PDB entry 6XYW | electron microscopy, 3.86 A resolution | chains As and 1 of the 89 polymer chains in the assembly

[Chain As]
Name: AT1G52370 protein
Source organism: Arabidopsis thaliana
Reference sequence: Q56W16 (Q56W16_ARATH); residue numbers follow UniProt; this construct covers 1-269
Chain sequence (269 residues; each row starts with the number of its first residue):
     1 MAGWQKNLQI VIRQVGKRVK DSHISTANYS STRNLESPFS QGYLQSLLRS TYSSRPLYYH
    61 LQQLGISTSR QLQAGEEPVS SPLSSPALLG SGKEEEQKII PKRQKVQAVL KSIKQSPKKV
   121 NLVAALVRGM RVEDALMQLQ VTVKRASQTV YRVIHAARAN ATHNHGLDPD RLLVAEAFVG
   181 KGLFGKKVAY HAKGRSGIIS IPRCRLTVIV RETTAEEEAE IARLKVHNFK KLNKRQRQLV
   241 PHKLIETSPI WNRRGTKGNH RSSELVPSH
Unresolved in the structure: 1-102, 224-269

[Chain 1]
Molecule: 2842-nt RNA strand
Source organism: Arabidopsis thaliana
Sequence (2842 nucleotides; each row starts with the number of its first residue; note: 304 numbers in that range are skipped by the numbering (no residue carries them; nothing is unmodelled there)):
    16 GAAUGCAUUG GAUGGAUGCC CGGGCAUUGA GAAGGAAGGA CGCUUUCAGA GGCGAAAGGC
    76 CAUGGGGAGA UACCGUCUGU GAUCCAUGGA UCUCCGAUCG GGAAACCGUA UCCAAGCUCC
   136 GUGGCUAGUC UGCGCUCUUU GGACUUUGAA AACUUAGCGA ACUGAAACAU CUAAGUAGCU
   196 AAAGGAAGGG AAAUCAACCG AGACCCCGUU AGUAGCGGCG AGCGAGAGCG GAUUUGGGAU
   256 UUUAAGAAAA AGAAAGACGA AG
   295 CACUUCUUUU UCGCCAGGUU U
   420 ACUGUAAUUG UGAAAAGGUU GGAAGAUCUG GCCAAAGAAG GUGAUAGCCC CGUAGAUUCG
   480 UUCCUAUGGU UCGAUCCUUC CCAGUAAAAC GCGGCGUGUU CGAAUUCUGA UCGCUUUUAC
   540 GCGAGAAAGG GGGACCACCC UCUAAGCCUA AGUAUUCCUC AAUGACCGAU AGCGUACAAG
   600 UACCGUGAGG GAAAGGUGAA AAGAACCCUA UGACGGGAGU GCAAUAGAGA ACCUGAGAUC
   660 CGAUGCGAAC AAUCAGUCGA AGGAGUAGUC AAGCGCACUC ACUCUAACGG CGUACCUUUU
   720 GCAUGAUGGG UCAGCGAGGA AAUGGGAAGA GCGGCUUAAG CCAUUAGGUG UAGGCGCUUU
   780 CCAAAGGUGG AAUCUUCUAG UUCUUCCUAU UUGACCCGAA ACCGAUCGAU CUAGCCAUGA
   840 GCAGGUUGAA GAGAGCUCUA ACAGGCCUUG GAGGACCGAA CCCACGUAUG UGGCAAAAUA
   900 CGGGGAUGAC UUGUGGCUAG GGGUGAAAGG CCAACCAAGA UCGGAUAUAG CUGGUUUUCC
   960 GCGAAAUCUA UUUCAGUAGA GCGUAUGAUG UCGAUGGCCC GAGGUAGAGC ACUCAAUGGG
  1020 CUAGGGUGG
  1040 CUUACCAACC CCAGGGAAAC UCCGAAUACA GGCCGUUCUC GUUUGUACAG ACAGACUUUU
  1100 GGGGUGCUAA GAUCCAAAGU CGAGAGGGAA ACAGCCCAGA UCGUACGCUA AGGUCCCUAA
  1160 GCAAUCACUU AGUGGAAAAG GAAGUGAUCG AGCGAUGACA ACCAGGAGGU GGGCUUGGAA
  1220 GCAGCCAUCC UUUGAAGAAA GCGUAAUAGC UCACUGGUCU AGCUCCAUGG CACCGAAAAU
  1280 GUAUCAGGGC UCAAGUGAUU CACCGAAGCG ACGAGACCUU GAAAGCUGCU UUUUCAAGUG
  1340 UCAGUAGCGG AACGUUCUGU CAAUCGGGGA AGGUUUUUGG UGACAAGACC UGGAGAUAUC
  1400 AGAAGUGAGA AUGCUGACAU GAGUAACGAU AAAUCCUGUG AAAAACACGA UCGCCUGCCA
  1460 GUGGAAGGCU UUCUGCGUUC AGUCAAUCUA CGCAGAGUGA AUCGGUCCCU AAGGAACCCC
  1520 CGAAAGGGCU GCCGUCCGAU GGGUACACGA AAGUGACGAA GUUGCUUUGA CUACAAAACC
  1580 AUGCCUCUCU CUUGGAGCGA AUUGGAUGAU CGGGCCGAGG GCAGCGUAGC GCCUCUUCCC
  1640 CUCACUCUCC UUUCUCCAAU AUGAACCUUG AGUCAUCAAA G
  1835 GCGAGUCUGU UUAUAGUCGC GACUCUUGUC AUAGUCAAGA AGGUUGAAAC UUCCAGGAAA
  1895 AAACUUCGAA UUGGGAGGGC GAUCCUCCCG GUGAACUGAC CGUACCCCAA ACCGACACAG
  1955 GUGAACAAGU AGAGUAUACU AGGGCGCUUG AGAGAACCAU GUCGAAGGAA CUCGGCAAAA
  2015 UGACCCCGUA ACUUCGGGAG AAGGGGUGCU CUCCUAUCUU UUGAUUAGGA AAGCGGCACA
  2075 UACCAGGGGG UAGCGACUGU UUAUUAAAAA CACAGGACUC UGCUAAGUGG UAACACGAUG
  2135 UAUAGAGUCU GACACCUGCC CGGUGCUGGA AAGUCAAAAG GAGAAGUGUU AUAAGCUUUG
  2195 AAUGGAAGCC CCGGUAAACG GCGGCAGUAA CUCUAACUGU CCUAAGGUAG CGAAAUUCCU
  2255 UGUCGCAUAA GUAGCGACCU GCACGAAUGG UGUAACGACU GCCCCGCUGU CUCCGACAUG
  2315 GACCCGGUGA AAUUGAAUUC UCCGUGAAGA UGCGGAGUAC CAACGGCUAG ACGGUAAGAC
  2375 CCCGUGCACC UUCACUAUAG CUUCGCAGUG ACAACCUUGA UCGAAUGUGU AGGAUAGGUG
  2435 GGAGGUCGUG ACAUAGAAGG ACCAAUCCUG AAAGACCACU CUUUCGUCUA AGGGUGCCUA
  2495 ACCGCCGC
  2521 GGCGGGACAC UGCGAGGUGG GUAGUUUAUC UGGGGCGGAU GCCUCCUAAA GAGUAACGGA
  2581 GGUGUGCGAA GGUAGGCUCA AGCUAAGAUU CUGCUCGUGA GCGUAAUGGU AUAAGCCUGC
  2641 CUGACUGUGA GACCGACUGG UCGAACAGAG ACGAAAGUCG GCCAUAGUGA UCCGGGAGUC
  2701 CCGUGUGGAA GGGCUCUCGC UCAACGGAUC AAAGGUACGC CGGGGAUAAC AGGCUGAUGA
  2761 CUCCCAAGAG CUCUUAUCGA CGGAGUCGUU UGGCACCUCG AUGUCGACUC AUCACAUCCU
  2821 GGGGUUGAAG AAGGUCCCAA GGGUUCGGUU GUUCGCCGAU UCAAGUGGUA CGUGAGUUGG
  2881 GUUUAGAACG UCGUGAGACA GUUCGGUUCC UAUCUACCGU UGGUGUUAAA GGGAGAACUG
  2941 CGAGGAGCCA ACCCUAGUAC GAGAGGACUG GGUUGGGCCA ACCUAUGGUG UACCGGUUGU
  3001 UAUGCCAAUA GCAGCGCCGG GCAGCUAAGU UGGUAUGGAA GAACUGCUGC UUAGCGGGAA
  3061 AUCCUUCUCU AUACAAGUUC UCGGAACAGG UUUUAGAACA GAACUUCGAU AGGCGGGAGG
  3121 UGGAAGCACC GCGAGGUGUG AAGCCAUCUC GUACUAAACG A

[Chain As / chain 1 interface]
Pairs across the interface (88):
  Arg103(As) with G635(1), hydrogen bond to the phosphate; G636(1), salt bridge to the phosphate
  Gln107(As) with G635(1), sugar contact
  Val109(As) with G634(1), hydrogen bond to the sugar
  Lys111(As) with A645(1), hydrogen bond to the base
  Lys114(As) with U1478(1), hydrogen bond to the phosphate; C1479(1), salt bridge to the phosphate
  Gln115(As) with U2322(1), phosphate contact
  Ser116(As) with G1422(1), base contact; G2323(1), hydrogen bond to the phosphate
  Lys118(As) with A1421(1), sugar contact; G1422(1), salt bridge to the phosphate
  Lys119(As) with U2322(1), salt bridge to the phosphate; G2323(1), hydrogen bond to the base
  Asn121(As) with C660(1), hydrogen bond to the phosphate; G661(1), phosphate contact
  Arg128(As) with G661(1), salt bridge to the phosphate; A662(1), phosphate contact
  Val143(As) with G2320(1), sugar contact
  Lys144(As) with G2320(1), phosphate contact; G2321(1), salt bridge to the phosphate
  Arg145(As) with A1484(1), hydrogen bond to the sugar; G2320(1), phosphate contact; G2321(1), hydrogen bond to the phosphate
  Arg152(As) with A629(1), hydrogen bond to the sugar; U630(1), salt bridge to the phosphate; G631(1), base contact; A1440(1), hydrogen bond to the base
  His155(As) with U628(1), hydrogen bond to the phosphate; A629(1), salt bridge to the phosphate
  Ala156(As) with U628(1), hydrogen bond to the sugar
  Ala159(As) with C627(1), sugar contact; U628(1), sugar contact
  Asn160(As) with C627(1), base contact; U628(1), base contact; G634(1), hydrogen bond to the base; G635(1), hydrogen bond to the sugar
  His163(As) with C626(1), hydrogen bond to the sugar; C627(1), hydrogen bond to the sugar; G635(1), base contact
  Asn164(As) with G635(1), hydrogen bond to the sugar; G636(1), hydrogen bond to the phosphate
  Glu176(As) with A662(1), sugar contact
  Phe178(As) with G25(1), base contact; G26(1), sugar contact; C660(1), sugar contact; G661(1), sugar contact
  Val179(As) with G26(1), base contact; C660(1), sugar contact
  Gly180(As) with A27(1), sugar contact
  Lys181(As) with A27(1), hydrogen bond to the sugar; U28(1), sugar contact; C1417(1), hydrogen bond to the phosphate; A1418(1), salt bridge to the phosphate
  Leu183(As) with A650(1), base contact
  Phe184(As) with C1417(1), phosphate contact
  Lys186(As) with C1417(1), salt bridge to the phosphate
  Lys187(As) with A1480(1), salt bridge to the phosphate; G1481(1), salt bridge to the phosphate
  Ala189(As) with A2324(1), sugar contact
  Tyr190(As) with A1949(1), stacking on the base; C1950(1), sugar contact
  His191(As) with G891(1), hydrogen bond to the sugar; G892(1), phosphate contact; A1949(1), base contact; A2324(1), sugar contact; A2325(1), sugar contact
  Ala192(As) with G891(1), hydrogen bond to the phosphate; G892(1), hydrogen bond to the phosphate
  Lys193(As) with G891(1), salt bridge to the phosphate; G892(1), base contact; A895(1), sugar contact
  Gly194(As) with A895(1), phosphate contact; A1949(1), hydrogen bond to the base
  Arg195(As) with G891(1), salt bridge to the phosphate; A1949(1), base contact
  Ser196(As) with A1949(1), base contact
  Ile198(As) with A2324(1), phosphate contact; A2325(1), phosphate contact
  Ile199(As) with G2323(1), phosphate contact; A2324(1), phosphate contact
  Ile201(As) with A1480(1), phosphate contact; G2323(1), phosphate contact
  Pro202(As) with G2323(1), phosphate contact
  Arg205(As) with A27(1), sugar contact; U28(1), salt bridge to the phosphate; A645(1), base contact
  Thr207(As) with G26(1), sugar contact
Also at the interface, not in a pair above, chain As (52 interface residues in all): Ala108, Leu110, Met137, Ala146, Ala177, Gly182, Gly197, Ser200
Also at the interface, not in a pair above, chain 1 (46 interface residues in all): G29, A632, C633, U658, A894, A1416, A3161

[Summary]
Chain As and chain 1 form an interface of 52 and 46 residues respectively, with 25 hydrogen bonds, 15 salt
bridges and 1 aromatic stacking contact. Polar contacts include Lys111(As)-A645(1), Lys119(As)-G2323(1) and
Arg152(As)-A1440(1).
Here chain As is AT1G52370 protein and chain 1 is a 2842-nt RNA strand, both from Arabidopsis thaliana. Entry
6XYW (Structure of the plant mitochondrial ribosome) was determined by electron microscopy.
